PDB entry 7VBC | electron microscopy, 3.01 A resolution | chains A and E of the 16 polymer chains in the assembly

== Chain A ==
Protein: DNA-directed RNA polymerase I subunit RPA1
Organism: Homo sapiens
Notes: EC 2.7.7.6
Reference sequence: O95602 (RPA1_HUMAN); numbering as in UniProt (aligned over 1-1719)
Chain sequence (1719 residues; each row starts with the number of its first residue):
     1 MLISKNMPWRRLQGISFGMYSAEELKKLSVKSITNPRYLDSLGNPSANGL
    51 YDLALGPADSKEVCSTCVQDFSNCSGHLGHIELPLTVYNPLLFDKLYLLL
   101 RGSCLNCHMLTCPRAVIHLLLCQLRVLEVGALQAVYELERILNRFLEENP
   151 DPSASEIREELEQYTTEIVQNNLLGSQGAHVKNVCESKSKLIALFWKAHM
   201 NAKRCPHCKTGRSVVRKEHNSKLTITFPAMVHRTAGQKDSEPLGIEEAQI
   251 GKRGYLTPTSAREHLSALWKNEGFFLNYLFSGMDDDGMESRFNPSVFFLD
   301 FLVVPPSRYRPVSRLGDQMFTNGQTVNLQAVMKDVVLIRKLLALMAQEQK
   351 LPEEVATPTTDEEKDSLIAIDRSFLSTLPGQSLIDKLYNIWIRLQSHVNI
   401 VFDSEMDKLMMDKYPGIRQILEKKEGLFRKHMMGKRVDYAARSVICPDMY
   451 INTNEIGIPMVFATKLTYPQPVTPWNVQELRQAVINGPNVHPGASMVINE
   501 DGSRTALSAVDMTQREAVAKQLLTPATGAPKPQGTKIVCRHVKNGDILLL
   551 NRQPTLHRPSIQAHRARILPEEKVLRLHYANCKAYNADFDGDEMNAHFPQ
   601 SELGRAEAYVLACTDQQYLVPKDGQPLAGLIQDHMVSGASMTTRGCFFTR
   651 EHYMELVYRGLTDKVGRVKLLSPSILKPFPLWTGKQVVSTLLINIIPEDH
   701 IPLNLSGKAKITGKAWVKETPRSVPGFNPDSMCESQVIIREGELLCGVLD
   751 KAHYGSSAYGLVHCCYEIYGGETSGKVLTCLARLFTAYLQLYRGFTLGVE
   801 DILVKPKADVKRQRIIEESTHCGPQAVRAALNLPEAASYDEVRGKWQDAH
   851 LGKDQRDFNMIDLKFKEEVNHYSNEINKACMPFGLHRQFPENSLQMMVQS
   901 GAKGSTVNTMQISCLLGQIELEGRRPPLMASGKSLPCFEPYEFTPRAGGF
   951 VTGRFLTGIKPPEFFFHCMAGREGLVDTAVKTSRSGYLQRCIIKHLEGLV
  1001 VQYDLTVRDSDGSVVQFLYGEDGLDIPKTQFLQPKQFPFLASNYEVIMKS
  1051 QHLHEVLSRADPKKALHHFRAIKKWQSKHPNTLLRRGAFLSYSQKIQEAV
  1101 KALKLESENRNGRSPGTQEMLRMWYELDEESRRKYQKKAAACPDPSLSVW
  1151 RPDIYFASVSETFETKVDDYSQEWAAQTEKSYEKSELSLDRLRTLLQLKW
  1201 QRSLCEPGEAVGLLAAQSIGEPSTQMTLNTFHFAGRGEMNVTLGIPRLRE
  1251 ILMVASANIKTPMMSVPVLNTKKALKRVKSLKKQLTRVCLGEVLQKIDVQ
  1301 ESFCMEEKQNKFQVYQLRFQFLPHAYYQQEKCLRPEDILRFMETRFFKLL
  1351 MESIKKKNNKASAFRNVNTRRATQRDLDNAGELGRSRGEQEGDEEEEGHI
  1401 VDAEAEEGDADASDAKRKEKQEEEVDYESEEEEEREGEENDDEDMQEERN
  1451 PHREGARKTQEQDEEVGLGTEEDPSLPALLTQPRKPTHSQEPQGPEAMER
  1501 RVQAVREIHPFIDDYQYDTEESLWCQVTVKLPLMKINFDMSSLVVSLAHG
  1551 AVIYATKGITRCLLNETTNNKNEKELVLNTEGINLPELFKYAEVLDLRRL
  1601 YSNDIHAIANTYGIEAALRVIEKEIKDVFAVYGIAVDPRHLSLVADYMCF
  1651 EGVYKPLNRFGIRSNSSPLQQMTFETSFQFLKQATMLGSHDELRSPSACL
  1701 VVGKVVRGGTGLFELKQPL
Not modelled in the structure: 1-5, 146-152, 228-252, 282-290, 349-380, 525-532, 1227-1238, 1302-1312, 1363-1495
Bound ions: Zn2+ site 1: C64, C74, H77; Zn2+ site 2 near C104 (its only coordinating residue here); Mg2+: D590 (shared with 1 residue of chain R)
UniProt features mapped onto this chain:
  - region: D403 to G416 (Rudder)
  - binding site (Zn(2+)): C64, C67, C74, H77, C104, C107, C205, C208
  - binding site (DNA): K424, R429, R436, R1249
  - binding site (RNA): R552, D592
  - binding site (Mg(2+)): D588, D590, D592
  - site (NTP recognition and base pairing): P554, G798
  - modified residue (Phosphoserine): S240, S1386
  - natural variant: D59 (D59V: In AFDCIN; uncertain significance), R393 (R393H: In AFDCIN; uncertain significance), R481 (R481K: In AFDCIN; uncertain significance), M496 (M496I: In AFDCIN), E593 (E593Q: In AFDCIN), T642 (T642N: In HLD27), S934 (S934L: In HLD27; uncertain significance), V1241 (V1241I: In AFDCIN), V1299 (V1299F: In AFDCIN; uncertain significance), E1330 (deletion: In AFDCIN), C1562 (C1562F: In AFDCIN), V1631 (V1631M: In AFDCIN; uncertain significance), 1 further natural variant entry in UniProt
What the authors report for this chain:
  - disease-associated variants - E593Q: decreased catalytic activity (citing earlier work)

== Chain E ==
Protein: DNA-directed RNA polymerases I, II, and III subunit RPABC1
Organism: Homo sapiens
Reference sequence: P19388 (RPAB1_HUMAN); numbering as in UniProt (aligned over 1-210)
Chain sequence (210 residues; row label = number of the first residue in the row):
     1 MDDEEETYRLWKIRKTIMQLCHDRGYLVTQDELDQTLEEFKAQSGDKPSE
    51 GRPRRTDLTVLVAHNDDPTDQMFVFFPEEPKVGIKTIKVYCQRMQEENIT
   101 RALIVVQQGMTPSAKQSLVDMAPKYILEQFLQQELLINITEHELVPEHVV
   151 MTKEEVTELLARYKLRENQLPRIQAGDPVARYFGIKRGQVVKIIRPSETA
   201 GRYITYRLVQ
Not modelled in the structure: 1-3, 45-52
UniProt features mapped onto this chain:
  - modified residue: M1 (N-acetylmethionine)
  - cross-link: K81 (Glycyl lysine isopeptide (Lys-Gly) (interchain with G-Cter in SUMO2))

== How chain A and chain E interact ==
Residue-residue contacts (135):
  G130(A) with N168(E), hydrogen bond (backbone-side chain)
  L132(A) with R172(E); Q210(E), hydrogen bond (backbone-side chain)
  Q133(A) with R187(E); G188(E); Q210(E)
  Y136(A) with R187(E)
  N143(A) with Q116(E)
  R144(A) with A122(E)
  G178(A) with R166(E), hydrogen bond (backbone-side chain)
  V181(A) with R166(E); N168(E)
  N183(A) with L170(E), hydrogen bond (side chain-backbone); R172(E)
  V184(A) with N168(E)
  R1008(A) with Y163(E), hydrogen bond (side chain-backbone); Q169(E)
  D1011(A) with Q169(E)
  G1012(A) with Q169(E), hydrogen bond (backbone-side chain)
  S1013(A) with Q169(E)
  V1014(A) with L165(E), hydrophobic; Q169(E), hydrogen bond (backbone-backbone); P171(E)
  Q1016(A) with Y203(E)
  F1017(A) with Y163(E), hydrophobic; L170(E), hydrophobic; Y203(E), hydrogen bond (backbone-side chain); Y206(E), hydrophobic
  G1020(A) with T199(E)
  E1021(A) with R195(E), salt bridge; S197(E), hydrogen bond; A200(E); Y203(E)
  D1022(A) with T199(E); A200(E)
  R1085(A) with Q19(E); H22(E); D23(E), salt bridge; N138(E); E141(E), salt bridge
  R1086(A) with H22(E)
  F1089(A) with L27(E), hydrophobic; V28(E); T29(E)
  L1090(A) with H22(E); V28(E); T29(E); Q30(E); L33(E), hydrophobic
  S1093(A) with Q30(E)
  I1096(A) with D31(E)
  N1109(A) with Q43(E); S44(E); D57(E)
  N1111(A) with T59(E); V60(E); L61(E), hydrogen bond (backbone-backbone); F73(E)
  G1112(A) with R14(E), hydrogen bond (backbone-side chain); T59(E)
  R1113(A) with R14(E); L27(E), hydrogen bond (side chain-backbone); V28(E); E32(E), salt bridge; L61(E), hydrogen bond (side chain-backbone); V62(E)
  T1117(A) with T29(E); E32(E)
  M1120(A) with T29(E)
  L1121(A) with L27(E), hydrophobic
  Y1125(A) with P68(E)
  C1142(A) with R202(E)
  P1143(A) with R202(E), hydrogen bond (backbone-side chain)
  D1144(A) with K192(E), salt bridge; I204(E)
  P1145(A) with R202(E); I204(E)
  S1148(A) with R162(E); I204(E)
  E1161(A) with A200(E); R202(E), salt bridge
  T1162(A) with T199(E); A200(E); G201(E)
  P1586(A) with Q133(E), hydrogen bond (backbone-side chain)
  E1587(A) with Q133(E)
  F1589(A) with Q133(E); L136(E); I137(E), hydrophobic
  K1590(A) with Q133(E); L136(E)
  A1592(A) with I137(E), hydrophobic
  E1593(A) with Y8(E), hydrogen bond
  L1597(A) with I137(E), hydrophobic; H142(E)
  R1598(A) with E141(E), hydrogen bond (side chain-backbone); H142(E); E143(E)
  R1599(A) with H142(E), hydrogen bond (backbone-side chain); E143(E)
  L1600(A) with H142(E), hydrogen bond (backbone-side chain)
  N1610(A) with P178(E)
  T1611(A) with I139(E); P178(E)
  Y1612(A) with I139(E), hydrophobic; V145(E), hydrophobic; P178(E); V179(E)
  G1613(A) with D177(E); P178(E)
  I1614(A) with D177(E), hydrogen bond (backbone-side chain); R207(E)
  E1615(A) with P146(E); I193(E); R195(E), salt bridge; R207(E), salt bridge
  L1618(A) with R195(E); R207(E)
  R1619(A) with L144(E), hydrogen bond (side chain-backbone); P146(E); R195(E); P196(E), hydrogen bond (side chain-backbone)
  V1620(A) with L144(E), hydrophobic
  P1638(A) with T199(E)
  R1639(A) with T199(E)
  D1646(A) with R195(E), salt bridge
  C1649(A) with R207(E), hydrogen bond (backbone-side chain)
  F1650(A) with L170(E); P171(E); R172(E), hydrogen bond (backbone-backbone); R207(E), hydrogen bond (backbone-side chain)
  E1651(A) with R172(E)
  G1652(A) with R172(E), hydrogen bond (backbone-backbone); Q174(E)
  V1653(A) with Q174(E)
Interface residues without a listed pair, chain A (77 interface residues in all): R140, D1004, L1018, S1114, W1124, S1160, Y1601, A1609, A1616
Interface residues without a listed pair, chain E (70 interface residues in all): A63, V119, P123, K164, I173, T205, L208

== Overview ==
The interface between chain A and chain E involves 77 residues on one side and 70 on the other, with 26
hydrogen bonds and 9 salt bridges. Polar pairs include E1021(A)-R195(E), R1085(A)-D23(E) and R1085(A)-E141(E).
From the paper: E593Q of chain A reduces catalytic activity.
Chain A is DNA-directed RNA polymerase I subunit RPA1 and chain E is DNA-directed RNA polymerases I, II, and
III subunit RPABC1, both from Homo sapiens; the structure, Back track state of human RNA Polymerase I
Elongation Complex, was determined by electron microscopy, deposited together with 7VBB and 7VBA.
